1NQE - chain A; structure by X-ray diffraction, 2.00 A resolution.

Chain A:
Molecule: Vitamin B12 receptor
From: Escherichia coli
UniProt: P06129 (BTUB_ECOLI); residues 1-594 here correspond to UniProt positions 21-614 (UniProt number = residue number + 20)
Chain sequence (594 residues; each row starts with the number of its first residue):
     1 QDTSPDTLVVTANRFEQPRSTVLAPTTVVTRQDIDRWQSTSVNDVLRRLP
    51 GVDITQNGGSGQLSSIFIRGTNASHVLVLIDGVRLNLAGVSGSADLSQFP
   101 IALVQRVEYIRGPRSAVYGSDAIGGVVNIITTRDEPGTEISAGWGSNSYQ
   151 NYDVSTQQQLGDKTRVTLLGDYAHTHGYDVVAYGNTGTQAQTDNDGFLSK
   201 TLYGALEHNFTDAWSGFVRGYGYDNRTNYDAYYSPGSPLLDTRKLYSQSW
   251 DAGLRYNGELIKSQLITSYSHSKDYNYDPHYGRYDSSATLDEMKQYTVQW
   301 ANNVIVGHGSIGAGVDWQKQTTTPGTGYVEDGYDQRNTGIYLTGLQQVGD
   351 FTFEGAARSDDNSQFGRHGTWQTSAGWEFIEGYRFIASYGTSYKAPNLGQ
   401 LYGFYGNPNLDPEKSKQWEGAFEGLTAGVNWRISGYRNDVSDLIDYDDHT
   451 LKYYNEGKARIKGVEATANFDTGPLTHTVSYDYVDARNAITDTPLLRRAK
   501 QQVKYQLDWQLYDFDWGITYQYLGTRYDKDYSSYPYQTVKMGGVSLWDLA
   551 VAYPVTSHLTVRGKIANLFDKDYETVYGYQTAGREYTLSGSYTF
Disordered / not traced: 1-5, 178-195, 229-240, 278-287
Metal / ion sites: Mg2+: H174, H176, H449
Curated features (UniProtKB/Swiss-Prot):
  - motif: D6 to N13 (TonB box), Y577 to F594 (TonB C-terminal box)
  - binding site (cyanocob(III)alamin): L63, S65, N72, V90, S91, A231, T289, R497, Y531
  - binding site (Ca(2+)): D179, Q191, D193, D195, Y229, D230, D241

Summary:
H174, H176 and H449 form the Mg2+ site. Curated annotation (UniProt) lists 9 cyanocob(III)alamin-binding
residues and 7 Ca2+-binding residues.
Chain A is Vitamin B12 receptor (Escherichia coli); the structure, Outer membrane cobalamin transporter (btub)
from E. coli, was determined by X-ray diffraction, deposited together with 1NQF, 1NQG and 1NQH.
